PDB entry 5WHE | X-ray diffraction, 1.91 A resolution | chains B and C of the 3 polymer chains in the assembly

# Chain B (and C)
Molecule: Miniprotein 225-11
Source organism: synthetic construct
Notes: chain C of this document is another copy of the same molecule, construct and numbering; everything in this record applies to it too
Amino-acid sequence (35 residues; numbered -2 to 32; the number before each row is that of its first residue; numbers below 1 keep their minus sign (Gly-2 is residue -2)):
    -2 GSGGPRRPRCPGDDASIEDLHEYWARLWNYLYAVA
Disordered / not traced: -2 to 2 (chain C: -2 to 1)
Ion coordination: Ca2+: Ala32 (shared with 1 residue of chain A; 1 residue of chain I)

# Interface between chain B and chain C
Residue-residue contacts (30; chain B residue first):
  Arg4(B) - Gly9(C)  hydrogen bond (side chain-backbone)
  Arg4(B) - Asp10(C)
  Arg4(B) - Ala12(C)  hydrogen bond (side chain-backbone)
  Arg4(B) - Leu17(C)
  Cys7(B) - Cys7(C)  disulfide
  Cys7(B) - Pro8(C)  hydrogen bond (side chain-backbone)
  Pro8(B) - Cys7(C)
  Pro8(B) - Tyr20(C)
  Ala12(B) - Arg4(C)  hydrogen bond (backbone-side chain)
  Ile14(B) - Tyr27(C)  hydrophobic
  Ile14(B) - Val31(C)  hydrophobic
  Leu17(B) - Arg4(C)
  Leu17(B) - Leu28(C)  hydrophobic
  His18(B) - Leu28(C)
  Tyr20(B) - Cys7(C)
  Tyr20(B) - Tyr20(C)  hydrophobic
  Tyr20(B) - Leu24(C)  hydrophobic
  Trp21(B) - Trp21(C)  hydrogen bond (side chain-backbone)
  Trp21(B) - Leu24(C)
  Trp21(B) - Trp25(C)
  Leu24(B) - Leu17(C)
  Leu24(B) - Trp21(C)  hydrophobic
  Trp25(B) - Trp21(C)
  Tyr27(B) - Ile14(C)  hydrophobic
  Tyr27(B) - Leu17(C)  hydrophobic
  Leu28(B) - Ile14(C)  hydrophobic
  Leu28(B) - Leu17(C)
  Leu28(B) - His18(C)
  Leu28(B) - Trp21(C)  hydrophobic
  Val31(B) - Ile14(C)  hydrophobic
Other interface residues (no listed pair), chain B (15 interface residues in all): Asp10
Inter-chain disulfides: Cys7(B)-Cys7(C)

# Summary
The interface between chain B and chain C involves 15 residues on one side and 16 on the other, with 1
disulfide bond and 5 hydrogen bonds. Polar pairs include Arg4(B)-Gly9(C), Arg4(B)-Ala12(C) and
Cys7(B)-Pro8(C).
Both chains are Miniprotein 225-11 (synthetic construct). Entry 5WHE (KRas G12V/D38P, bound to GppNHp and
miniprotein 225-11) was determined by X-ray diffraction, deposited together with 5WHA, 5WHB, 5WLB, 5WPL and
5WPM.
